Entry 5OEP (X-ray diffraction, 2.35 A resolution); this record covers chain A.

Chain A:
Molecule: Decaprenylphosphoryl-beta-D-ribose oxidase
Source organism: Mycobacterium tuberculosis (strain ATCC 25618 / H37Rv)
Notes: EC 1.1.98.3
Reference sequence: P9WJF1 (DPRE1_MYCTU); numbering as in UniProt (aligned over 1-461)
Sequence (477 residues; each row starts with the number of its first residue; numbers below 1 keep their minus sign (Met-15 is residue -15)):
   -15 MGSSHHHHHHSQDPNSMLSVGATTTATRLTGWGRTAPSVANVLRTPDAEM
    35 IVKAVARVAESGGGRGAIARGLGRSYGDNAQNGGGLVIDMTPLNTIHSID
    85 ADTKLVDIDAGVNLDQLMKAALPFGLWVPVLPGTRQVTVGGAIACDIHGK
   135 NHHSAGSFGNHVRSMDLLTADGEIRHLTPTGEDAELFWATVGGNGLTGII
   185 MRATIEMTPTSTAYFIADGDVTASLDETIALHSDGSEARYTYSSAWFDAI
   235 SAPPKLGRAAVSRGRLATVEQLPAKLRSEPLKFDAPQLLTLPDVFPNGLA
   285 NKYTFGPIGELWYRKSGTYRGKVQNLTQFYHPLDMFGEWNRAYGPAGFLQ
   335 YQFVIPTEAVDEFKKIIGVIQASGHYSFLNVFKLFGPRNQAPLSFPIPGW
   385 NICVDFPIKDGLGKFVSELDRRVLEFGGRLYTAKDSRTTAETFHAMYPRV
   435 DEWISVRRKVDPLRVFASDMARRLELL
Disordered / not traced: -15 to 6, 269-283, 317-330
Differences from the reference sequence: initiating methionine (-15); expression tag (-14 to 0)
Ligand contacts:
  - 9T2 (ethyl N-[2-(1,3-benzothiazol-2-ylcarbonylamino)-5-fluoranyl-thiophen-3-yl]carbonylcarbamate): Tyr60, Gly117, His132, Gly133, Lys134, Ser228, Trp230, Tyr314, Pro316, Gln334, Gln336, Val365, Lys367, Phe369, Asn385, Cys387, Lys418
  - FAD (flavin-adenine dinucleotide): Trp16, Ile52, Ala53, Arg54, Gly55, Leu56, Gly57, Arg58, Ser59, Tyr60, Asn63, Ala64, Met74, Ala94, Pro116, Gly117, Thr118, Val121, Thr122, Gly124, Gly125, Ala126, Ala128, Cys129, Ile131, His132, Asn178, Gly179, Gly182, Ile183, Ile184, Tyr415, Ala417, Lys418
Curated features (UniProtKB/Swiss-Prot):
  - binding site (FAD): Ala53 to Asn63, Gly117, Thr122 to Gly125, Cys129 to His132, Ile184, Tyr415
From the paper describing this entry:
  - binding site for 9T2: His132, Lys367, Phe369, Asn385

Summary:
Chain A binds flavin-adenine dinucleotide and compound 9T2. Curated annotation (UniProt) lists 22 FAD-binding
residues. The paper reports a binding site for 9T2 at His132, Lys367 and Phe369 among others.
Chain A is Decaprenylphosphoryl-beta-D-ribose oxidase (Mycobacterium tuberculosis (strain ATCC 25618 /
H37Rv)); the structure, Mycobacterium tuberculosis DprE1 in complex with inhibitor TCA481, was determined by
X-ray diffraction, deposited together with 5OEL, 5OEQ and 5W0C.
